6U0T - chains L and A of the 13 polymer chains in the assembly; structure by electron microscopy, 4.16 A resolution (low resolution: residue-level contacts below are approximate; hydrogen-bond / salt-bridge calls are withheld).

# Chain L
Molecule: Tubulin beta chain
Source organism: Tetrahymena thermophila
UniProtKB: P41352 (TBB_TETTH); residues 1-443 here = UniProt positions 1-443
Amino-acid sequence (443 residues; row label = number of the first residue in the row):
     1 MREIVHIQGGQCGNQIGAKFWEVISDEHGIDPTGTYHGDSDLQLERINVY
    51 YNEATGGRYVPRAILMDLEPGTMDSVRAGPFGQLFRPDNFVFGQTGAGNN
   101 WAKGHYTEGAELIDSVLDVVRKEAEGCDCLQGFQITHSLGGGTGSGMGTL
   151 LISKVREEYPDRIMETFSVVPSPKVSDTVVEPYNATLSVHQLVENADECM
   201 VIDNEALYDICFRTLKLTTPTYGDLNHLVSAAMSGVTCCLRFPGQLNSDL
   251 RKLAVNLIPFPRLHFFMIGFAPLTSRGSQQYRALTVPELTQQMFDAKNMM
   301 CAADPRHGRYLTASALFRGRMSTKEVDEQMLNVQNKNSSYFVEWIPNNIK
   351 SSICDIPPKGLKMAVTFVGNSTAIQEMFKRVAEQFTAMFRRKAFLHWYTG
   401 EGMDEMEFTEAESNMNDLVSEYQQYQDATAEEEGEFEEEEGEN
Not modelled in the structure: 38-47, 431-443
Curated features (UniProtKB/Swiss-Prot):
  - binding site (GTP): Gln-11, Glu-69, Ser-138, Gly-142, Thr-143, Gly-144, Asn-204, Asn-226
  - binding site (Mg(2+)): Glu-69
Residues lining bound ligands:
  - GDP (guanosine-5'-diphosphate): Gly-10, Gln-11, Cys-12, Gln-15, Asp-67, Asn-99, Ser-138, Gly-140, Gly-141, Gly-142, Thr-143, Gly-144, Asp-177, Glu-181, Asn-204, Leu-207, Tyr-222, Asn-226
  - GTP (guanosine-5'-triphosphate): Gln-245, Asn-247, Lys-252

# Chain A
Molecule: RIB43A protein
Source organism: Tetrahymena thermophila (strain SB210)
UniProtKB: A4VDZ5 (A4VDZ5_TETTS); numbering as in UniProt (aligned over 1-142)
Amino-acid sequence (142 residues; row label = number of the first residue in the row):
     1 MKRVKESYFREHPHWSDINGCSGAKEFEGEDLAYDARIKYQKETQKQWIE
    51 QQIREKKMREEAERNEERAYATQTLELNRMRGMLEDDFNRKKASIRQAVK
   101 EENQQLDKQKRDLEKQSNNEKLNYERTEIDMVKTRGQKRPFP
Not modelled in the structure: 1-4, 141-142
What the authors report for this chain:
  - binding site for GDP: Tyr-8

# Interface between chain L and chain A
Residue-residue contacts (14):
  Ser-275(L) with Arg-81(A)
  Arg-276(L) with Asn-78(A); Arg-81(A); Gly-82(A); Glu-85(A); Asp-86(A)
  Gln-279(L) with Arg-81(A)
  Gln-280(L) with Asn-78(A)
  Leu-284(L) with Tyr-70(A)
  Gly-360(L) with Gln-73(A); Leu-77(A)
  Leu-361(L) with Tyr-70(A)
  Lys-362(L) with Glu-66(A); Tyr-70(A)
Also at the interface, not in a pair above, chain L (9 interface residues in all): Thr-219
Also at the interface, not in a pair above, chain A (10 interface residues in all): Phe-88

# Overview
9 residues of chain L and 10 residues of chain A are in contact. Bound to chain L: GTP and GDP. From UniProt:
8 GTP-binding residues and Mg2+-binding residue Glu-69(L) on chain L. From the paper: a binding site for GDP
at Tyr-8(A).
Here chain L is Tubulin beta chain (Tetrahymena thermophila) and chain A is RIB43A protein (Tetrahymena
thermophila (strain SB210)). Entry 6U0T (Protofilament Ribbon Flagellar Proteins Rib43a-S) was determined by
electron microscopy together with 6U0H and 6U0U from the same study.
